4REZ - chain A; structure by X-ray diffraction, 2.80 A resolution.

Chain A:
Protein: ORF1ab protein
From: Human betacoronavirus 2c Jordan-N3/2012
Reference sequence: M4STU1 (M4STU1_9BETC); residue numbers follow UniProt; this construct covers 1480-1803
Chain sequence (324 residues; numbered 1480 to 1803; the number before each row is that of its first residue):
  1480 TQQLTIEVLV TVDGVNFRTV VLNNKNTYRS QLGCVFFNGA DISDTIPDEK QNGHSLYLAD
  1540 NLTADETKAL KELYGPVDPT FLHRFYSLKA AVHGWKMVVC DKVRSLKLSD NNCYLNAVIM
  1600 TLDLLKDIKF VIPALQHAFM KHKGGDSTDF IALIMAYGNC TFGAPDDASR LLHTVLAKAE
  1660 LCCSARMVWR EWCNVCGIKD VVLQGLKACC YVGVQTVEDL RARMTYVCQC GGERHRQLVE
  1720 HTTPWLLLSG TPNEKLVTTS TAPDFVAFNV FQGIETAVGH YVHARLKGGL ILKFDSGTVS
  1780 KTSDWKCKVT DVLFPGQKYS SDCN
Not modelled in the structure: 1480-1483, 1739-1740, 1753-1757, 1767-1768
Metal / ion sites: Zn2+: Cys1672, Cys1675, Cys1707, Cys1709
Small-molecule neighbours:
  - s-1,2-propanediol (PGO), molecule 1: Phe1515, Gly1518, Tyr1536, Tyr1565, Lys1568
  - s-1,2-propanediol (PGO), molecule 2: Val1571, Trp1574, Lys1575, Met1576, Arg1583, Gly1624, Asp1625, Ser1626, Thr1627, Ile1630
  - s-1,2-propanediol (PGO), molecule 3: Ser1648, Leu1651, His1652, Leu1655, Cys1689, Val1691, Leu1726, Ser1728
What the authors report for this chain:
  - Zn2+ coordination: Cys1672, Cys1675, Cys1707, Cys1709
  - catalytic residues: Asn1590, Asn1591, Cys1592, His1759, Asp1774
  - mutagenesis - C1592A, T1653R, V1674R, V1674S, V1691L, V1691R: decreased catalytic activity
  - mutagenesis - C1592A: abolished catalytic activity on FLAG-Ub conjugates
  - mutagenesis - C1592A: abolished signaling in response to IRF3(5D)
  - mutagenesis - A1656R: decreased catalytic activity on HA-nsp3C-4-V5
  - mutagenesis - N1673R: unchanged catalytic activity
  - mutagenesis - R1649Y, N1673R/V1674S: increased catalytic activity
  - mutagenesis - R1649Y: increased signaling in response to MAVS
  - mutagenesis - T1653R, A1656R: decreased signaling
  - mutagenesis - V1691R: abolished signaling

Summary:
Bound to chain A: 3 copies of s-1,2-propanediol. Cys1672, Cys1675, Cys1707 and Cys1709 coordinate Zn2+. From
the paper: catalytic residues Asn1590, Asn1591 and Cys1592 among others; C1592A, T1653R and V1674R, among
others, reduce catalytic activity; 10 substitutions were tested in all.
Chain A is ORF1ab protein (Human betacoronavirus 2c Jordan-N3/2012); the structure, Crystal structure of the
Middle-East respiratory syndrome coronavirus papain-like protease, was determined by X-ray diffraction.
